7KZT - chains B and P of the 19 polymer chains in the assembly; structure by electron microscopy, 4.20 A resolution (low resolution: residue-level contacts below are approximate; hydrogen-bond / salt-bridge calls are withheld).

== Chain B ==
Name: Fanconi anemia group B protein
From: Homo sapiens
UniProt: Q8NB91 (FANCB_HUMAN); residue numbers follow UniProt; this construct covers 1-859
Chain sequence (884 residues; each row starts with the number of its first residue; numbers below 1 keep their minus sign (Met-24 is residue -24)):
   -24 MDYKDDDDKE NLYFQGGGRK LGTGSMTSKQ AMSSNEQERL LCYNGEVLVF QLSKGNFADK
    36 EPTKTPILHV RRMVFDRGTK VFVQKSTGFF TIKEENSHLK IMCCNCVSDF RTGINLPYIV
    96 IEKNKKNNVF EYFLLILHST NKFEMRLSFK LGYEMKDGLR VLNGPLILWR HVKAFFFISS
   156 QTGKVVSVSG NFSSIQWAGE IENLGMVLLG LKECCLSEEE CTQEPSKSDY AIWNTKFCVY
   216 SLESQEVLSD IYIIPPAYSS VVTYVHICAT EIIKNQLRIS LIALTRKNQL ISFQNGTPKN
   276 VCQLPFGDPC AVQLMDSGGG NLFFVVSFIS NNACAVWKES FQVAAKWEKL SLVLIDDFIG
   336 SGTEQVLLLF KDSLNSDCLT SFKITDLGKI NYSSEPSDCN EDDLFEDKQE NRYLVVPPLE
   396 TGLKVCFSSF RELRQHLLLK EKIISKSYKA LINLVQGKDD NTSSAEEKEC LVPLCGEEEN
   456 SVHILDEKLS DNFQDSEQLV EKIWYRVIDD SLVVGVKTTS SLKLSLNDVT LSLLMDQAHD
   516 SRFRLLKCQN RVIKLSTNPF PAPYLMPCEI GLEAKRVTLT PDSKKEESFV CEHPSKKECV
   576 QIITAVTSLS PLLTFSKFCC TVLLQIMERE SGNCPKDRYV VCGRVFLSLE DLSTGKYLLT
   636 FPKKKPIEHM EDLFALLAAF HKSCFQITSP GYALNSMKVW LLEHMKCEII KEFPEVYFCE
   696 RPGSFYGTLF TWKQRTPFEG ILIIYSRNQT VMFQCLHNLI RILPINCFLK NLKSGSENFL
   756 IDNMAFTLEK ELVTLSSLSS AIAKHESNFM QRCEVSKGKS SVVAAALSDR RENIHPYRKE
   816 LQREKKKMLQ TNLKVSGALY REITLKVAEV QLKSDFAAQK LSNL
Not modelled in the structure: -24 to 6, 32-37, 198-223, 248-251, 370-384, 432-470, 536-570, 784-810
Differences from the reference sequence: initiating methionine (-24); expression tag (-23 to 0)
UniProt features mapped onto this chain:
  - modified residue: Thr2 (N-acetylthreonine)

== Chain P ==
Name: Fanconi anemia core complex-associated protein 100
From: Homo sapiens
UniProt: Q0VG06 (FP100_HUMAN); residue numbers follow UniProt; this construct covers 1-881
Chain sequence (906 residues; row label = number of the first residue in the row; numbers below 1 keep their minus sign (Met-24 is residue -24)):
   -24 MDYKDHDGDY KDHDIDYKDD DDKGSMAGAA PRVRYLAGFC CPLGGLAAGK PRVLCHEAEV
    36 FLSTGSELVY VYDQEGGLLT AAFRFPDQVW HLELLAPRRL LYALCARRGL YCLSLDHPGR
    96 SRSTSQDDRD SEDGDQPSPV IPVDPDACIL PDAALCAFTL LDSVLVTLVQ GPARWKMQLF
   156 EQPCPGEDPR PGGQIGEVEL SSYTPPAGVP GKPAAPHFLP VLCSVSPSGS RVPHDLLGGS
   216 GGFTLEDALF GLLFGADATL LQSPVVLCGL PDGQLCCVIL KALVTSRSAP GDPNALVKIL
   276 HHLEEPVIFI GALKTEPQAA EAAENFLPDE DVHCDCLVAF GHHGRMLAIK ASWDESGKLV
   336 PELREYCLPG PVLCAACGGG GRVYHSTPSD LCVVDLSRGS TPLGPEQPEE GPGGLPPMLC
   396 PASLNICSVV SLSASPRTHE GGTKLLALSA KGRLMTCSLD LDSEMPGPAR MTTESAGQKI
   456 KELLSGIGNI SERVSFLKKA VDQRNKALTS LNEAMNVSCA LLSSGTGPRP ISCTTSTTWS
   516 RLQTQDVLMA TCVLENSSSF SLDQGWTLCI QVLTSSCALD LDSACSAITY TIPVDQLGPG
   576 ARREVTLPLG PGENGGLDLP VTVSCTLFYS LREVVGGALA PSDSEDPFLD ECPSDVLPEQ
   636 EGVCLPLSRH TVDMLQCLRF PGLAPPHTRA PSPLGPTRDP VATFLETCRE PGSQPAGPAS
   696 LRAEYLPPSV ASIKVSAELL RAALKDGHSG VPLCCATLQW LLAENAAVDV VRARALSSIQ
   756 GVAPDGANVH LIVREVAMTD LCPAGPIQAV EIQVESSSLA DICRAHHAVV GRMQTMVTEQ
   816 ATQGSSAPDL RVQYLRQIHA NHETLLREVQ TLRDRLCTED EASSCATAQR LLQVYRQLRH
   876 PSLILL
Not modelled in the structure: -24 to 4, 94-112, 181-191, 206-214, 294-304, 374-381, 407-417, 436-445, 611-633, 660-671, 686-700
Differences from the reference sequence: initiating methionine (-24); expression tag (-23 to 0)
UniProt features mapped onto this chain:
  - modified residue: Ser667 (Phosphoserine)

== How chain B and chain P interact ==
Pairs across the interface (237; chain B residue first):
  Asn19(B) - Tyr10(P)
  Asn19(B) - Leu11(P)
  Asn19(B) - Ala12(P)
  Asn19(B) - Arg428(P)
  Gly20(B) - Tyr10(P)
  Gly20(B) - Arg428(P)
  Arg52(B) - Ala5(P)
  Arg52(B) - Pro6(P)
  Arg52(B) - Arg7(P)
  Ser83(B) - Cys15(P)
  Thr87(B) - Leu43(P)
  Thr87(B) - Tyr45(P)
  Gly88(B) - Phe14(P)
  Gly88(B) - Cys15(P)
  Gly88(B) - Tyr45(P)
  Ile89(B) - Gly13(P)
  Ile89(B) - Phe14(P)
  Ile89(B) - Cys15(P)
  Ile89(B) - Tyr45(P)
  Ile89(B) - Tyr47(P)
  Asn90(B) - Gly13(P)
  Asn90(B) - Phe14(P)
  Ser114(B) - Leu53(P)
  Asn138(B) - Cys15(P)
  Glu175(B) - Leu18(P)
  Ile176(B) - Leu18(P)
  Glu177(B) - Pro17(P)
  Glu177(B) - Leu18(P)
  Ile242(B) - Leu18(P)
  Gly293(B) - Ser364(P)
  Gly293(B) - Asp365(P)
  Gly294(B) - Ser364(P)
  Gly294(B) - Asp365(P)
  Phe298(B) - Arg468(P)
  Glu314(B) - Leu472(P)
  Ser315(B) - Phe471(P)
  Ala319(B) - Glu467(P)
  Asp331(B) - Arg428(P)
  Asp332(B) - Tyr10(P)
  Ile334(B) - Pro6(P)
  Gly335(B) - Arg7(P)
  Gly335(B) - Val8(P)
  Ser336(B) - Arg7(P)
  Ser336(B) - Val8(P)
  Ser336(B) - Leu394(P)
  Gly337(B) - Leu394(P)
  Gly337(B) - Cys395(P)
  Gly337(B) - Pro396(P)
  Thr338(B) - Leu394(P)
  Glu339(B) - Lys426(P)
  Leu362(B) - Arg468(P)
  Gly363(B) - Gly461(P)
  Gly363(B) - Asn464(P)
  Gly363(B) - Ile465(P)
  Asn366(B) - Glu457(P)
  Asn366(B) - Asn464(P)
  Glu385(B) - Glu449(P)
  Tyr388(B) - Met446(P)
  Val391(B) - Lys454(P)
  Val391(B) - Ile455(P)
  Leu394(B) - Ile455(P)
  Leu394(B) - Leu458(P)
  Leu394(B) - Leu459(P)
  Glu395(B) - Leu458(P)
  Leu398(B) - Leu458(P)
  Leu398(B) - Ile462(P)
  Cys401(B) - Ile462(P)
  Cys401(B) - Ile465(P)
  Phe405(B) - Leu472(P)
  Arg406(B) - Leu390(P)
  Leu408(B) - Val469(P)
  Leu412(B) - Leu472(P)
  Leu412(B) - Ala475(P)
  Leu412(B) - Val476(P)
  Lys415(B) - Val476(P)
  Lys415(B) - Asn480(P)
  Glu416(B) - Arg479(P)
  Ile418(B) - Leu483(P)
  Ile419(B) - Arg479(P)
  Ile419(B) - Leu483(P)
  Ser422(B) - Leu486(P)
  Tyr423(B) - Leu606(P)
  Tyr423(B) - Val610(P)
  Leu426(B) - Val638(P)
  Ile427(B) - Gly637(P)
  Leu429(B) - Leu497(P)
  Val430(B) - Leu497(P)
  Val430(B) - Val638(P)
  Leu499(B) - Ala553(P)
  Asp503(B) - Ser551(P)
  Thr505(B) - Gln546(P)
  Thr505(B) - Leu548(P)
  Thr505(B) - Thr564(P)
  Leu506(B) - Thr564(P)
  Ser507(B) - Thr564(P)
  Ser507(B) - Thr566(P)
  Leu508(B) - Thr566(P)
  Leu509(B) - Cys544(P)
  Leu509(B) - Phe603(P)
  Asp511(B) - Glu608(P)
  Gln512(B) - Gln539(P)
  Gln512(B) - Trp541(P)
  Gln512(B) - Pro568(P)
  Gln512(B) - Asp570(P)
  Gln512(B) - Glu608(P)
  Ala513(B) - Glu608(P)
  Phe518(B) - Pro568(P)
  Phe518(B) - Asp570(P)
  Phe518(B) - Arg578(P)
  Arg519(B) - Pro568(P)
  Leu520(B) - Tyr565(P)
  Leu520(B) - Thr566(P)
  Leu520(B) - Ile567(P)
  Leu521(B) - Thr564(P)
  Leu521(B) - Tyr565(P)
  Leu521(B) - Thr566(P)
  Lys522(B) - Ile563(P)
  Lys522(B) - Thr564(P)
  Lys522(B) - Tyr565(P)
  Cys523(B) - Ile563(P)
  Cys523(B) - Thr564(P)
  Gln524(B) - Cys560(P)
  Gln524(B) - Ala562(P)
  Gln524(B) - Ile563(P)
  Asn525(B) - Cys560(P)
  Asn525(B) - Ser561(P)
  Asn525(B) - Ala562(P)
  Arg526(B) - Ser558(P)
  Arg526(B) - Ala559(P)
  Arg526(B) - Ser561(P)
  Val527(B) - Asp557(P)
  Val527(B) - Ser561(P)
  Thr596(B) - Arg607(P)
  Leu598(B) - Cys639(P)
  Gln600(B) - Gln546(P)
  Gln600(B) - Thr601(P)
  Met602(B) - Gln546(P)
  Met602(B) - Arg644(P)
  Arg604(B) - Cys552(P)
  Arg604(B) - Ala553(P)
  Asp612(B) - Arg644(P)
  Tyr614(B) - Gly637(P)
  Tyr614(B) - Val638(P)
  Tyr614(B) - Cys639(P)
  Val616(B) - Gln635(P)
  Arg619(B) - Arg607(P)
  Arg619(B) - Gln635(P)
  Lys657(B) - Asp557(P)
  Lys657(B) - Ser558(P)
  Phe660(B) - Leu680(P)
  Ile718(B) - Leu556(P)
  Gln724(B) - Glu588(P)
  Gln724(B) - Val676(P)
  Phe728(B) - Val676(P)
  Phe728(B) - Phe679(P)
  Leu731(B) - Phe679(P)
  His732(B) - Cys683(P)
  Ile735(B) - Arg684(P)
  Cys742(B) - Arg684(P)
  Phe743(B) - Arg684(P)
  Leu744(B) - Leu680(P)
  Leu744(B) - Arg684(P)
  Asn746(B) - Val676(P)
  Gly750(B) - Asp555(P)
  Gly750(B) - Leu556(P)
  Ser751(B) - Asp555(P)
  Ser751(B) - Leu556(P)
  Glu752(B) - Ser858(P)
  Glu752(B) - Ser859(P)
  Asn753(B) - Ser858(P)
  Phe754(B) - Leu554(P)
  Phe754(B) - Asp555(P)
  Ile756(B) - Leu851(P)
  Ile756(B) - Ser858(P)
  Ile756(B) - Thr862(P)
  Ile756(B) - Leu866(P)
  Asn758(B) - Cys552(P)
  Met759(B) - Tyr870(P)
  Ala760(B) - Arg848(P)
  Leu763(B) - Val869(P)
  Glu764(B) - Leu841(P)
  Glu764(B) - Gln845(P)
  Glu764(B) - Arg848(P)
  Leu767(B) - His837(P)
  Leu767(B) - Leu840(P)
  Leu767(B) - Leu841(P)
  Val768(B) - Leu841(P)
  Leu770(B) - His837(P)
  Ser771(B) - His834(P)
  Ser774(B) - Leu830(P)
  Ser774(B) - His834(P)
  Glu781(B) - Val827(P)
  Leu828(B) - Leu825(P)
  Leu828(B) - Arg826(P)
  Leu828(B) - Val827(P)
  Val830(B) - Asp824(P)
  Val830(B) - Leu825(P)
  Val830(B) - Arg826(P)
  Val830(B) - Leu830(P)
  Gly832(B) - Ala822(P)
  Gly832(B) - Pro823(P)
  Tyr835(B) - Leu825(P)
  Tyr835(B) - Tyr829(P)
  Tyr835(B) - Leu830(P)
  Tyr835(B) - Ile879(P)
  Arg836(B) - Gln815(P)
  Arg836(B) - Ser820(P)
  Thr839(B) - Leu878(P)
  Thr839(B) - Leu880(P)
  Leu840(B) - Val812(P)
  Leu840(B) - Thr813(P)
  Val842(B) - Leu878(P)
  Ala843(B) - Leu878(P)
  Gln846(B) - Arg874(P)
  Gln846(B) - Ser877(P)
  Leu847(B) - His802(P)
  Leu847(B) - Val805(P)
  Ser849(B) - Arg874(P)
  Asp850(B) - Cys798(P)
  Asp850(B) - His801(P)
  Asp850(B) - Tyr870(P)
  Asp850(B) - Arg874(P)
  Phe851(B) - Ser550(P)
  Phe851(B) - Ser551(P)
  Ala853(B) - Cys798(P)
  Ala853(B) - Tyr870(P)
  Gln854(B) - Asp593(P)
  Gln854(B) - Leu594(P)
  Gln854(B) - Cys798(P)
  Gln854(B) - Arg799(P)
  Lys855(B) - Ser550(P)
  Lys855(B) - Leu554(P)
  Leu856(B) - Leu867(P)
  Ser857(B) - Leu794(P)
  Ser857(B) - Leu867(P)
  Asn858(B) - Ala795(P)
  Asn858(B) - Arg799(P)
Interface residues without a listed pair, chain B (152 interface residues in all): Arg86, Thr115, Trp172, Cys243, Thr245, Asp291, Ser292, Trp312, Lys364, Tyr367, Phe402, Ser404, Arg409, His411, Val504, Arg517, Lys529, Lys745, Leu747, Ser749, Glu766, Ile777
Interface residues without a listed pair, chain P (152 interface residues in all): Cys16, Gly19, Arg59, Pro392, Met393, Ser460, Met490, Cys494, Gly540, Thr542, Ile545, Val580, Leu640, Asp674, Gly806, Gln809, Gly819, Val844, Cys860, Ala863, Leu873, Leu881

== Summary ==
Chain B and chain P each contribute 152 residues to their interface.
Here chain B is Fanconi anemia group B protein and chain P is Fanconi anemia core complex-associated protein
100, both from Homo sapiens. Entry 7KZT (Structure of the human fanconi anaemia Core-UBE2T-ID-DNA complex in
intermediate state) was determined by electron microscopy (same publication as 7KZP, 7KZQ, 7KZR, 7KZS and
7KZV).
